8Q3B - chains B and F of the 8 polymer chains in the assembly; structure by electron microscopy, 2.69 A resolution.

== Chain B ==
Name: DNA-directed RNA polymerase RPB2 homolog
Source organism: African swine fever virus BA71V
Reference sequence: P42487 (RPB2_ASFB7); residues 1-1242 here = UniProt positions 1-1242
Chain sequence (1243 residues; numbered 0 to 1242; the number before each row is that of its first residue; numbering starts at 0):
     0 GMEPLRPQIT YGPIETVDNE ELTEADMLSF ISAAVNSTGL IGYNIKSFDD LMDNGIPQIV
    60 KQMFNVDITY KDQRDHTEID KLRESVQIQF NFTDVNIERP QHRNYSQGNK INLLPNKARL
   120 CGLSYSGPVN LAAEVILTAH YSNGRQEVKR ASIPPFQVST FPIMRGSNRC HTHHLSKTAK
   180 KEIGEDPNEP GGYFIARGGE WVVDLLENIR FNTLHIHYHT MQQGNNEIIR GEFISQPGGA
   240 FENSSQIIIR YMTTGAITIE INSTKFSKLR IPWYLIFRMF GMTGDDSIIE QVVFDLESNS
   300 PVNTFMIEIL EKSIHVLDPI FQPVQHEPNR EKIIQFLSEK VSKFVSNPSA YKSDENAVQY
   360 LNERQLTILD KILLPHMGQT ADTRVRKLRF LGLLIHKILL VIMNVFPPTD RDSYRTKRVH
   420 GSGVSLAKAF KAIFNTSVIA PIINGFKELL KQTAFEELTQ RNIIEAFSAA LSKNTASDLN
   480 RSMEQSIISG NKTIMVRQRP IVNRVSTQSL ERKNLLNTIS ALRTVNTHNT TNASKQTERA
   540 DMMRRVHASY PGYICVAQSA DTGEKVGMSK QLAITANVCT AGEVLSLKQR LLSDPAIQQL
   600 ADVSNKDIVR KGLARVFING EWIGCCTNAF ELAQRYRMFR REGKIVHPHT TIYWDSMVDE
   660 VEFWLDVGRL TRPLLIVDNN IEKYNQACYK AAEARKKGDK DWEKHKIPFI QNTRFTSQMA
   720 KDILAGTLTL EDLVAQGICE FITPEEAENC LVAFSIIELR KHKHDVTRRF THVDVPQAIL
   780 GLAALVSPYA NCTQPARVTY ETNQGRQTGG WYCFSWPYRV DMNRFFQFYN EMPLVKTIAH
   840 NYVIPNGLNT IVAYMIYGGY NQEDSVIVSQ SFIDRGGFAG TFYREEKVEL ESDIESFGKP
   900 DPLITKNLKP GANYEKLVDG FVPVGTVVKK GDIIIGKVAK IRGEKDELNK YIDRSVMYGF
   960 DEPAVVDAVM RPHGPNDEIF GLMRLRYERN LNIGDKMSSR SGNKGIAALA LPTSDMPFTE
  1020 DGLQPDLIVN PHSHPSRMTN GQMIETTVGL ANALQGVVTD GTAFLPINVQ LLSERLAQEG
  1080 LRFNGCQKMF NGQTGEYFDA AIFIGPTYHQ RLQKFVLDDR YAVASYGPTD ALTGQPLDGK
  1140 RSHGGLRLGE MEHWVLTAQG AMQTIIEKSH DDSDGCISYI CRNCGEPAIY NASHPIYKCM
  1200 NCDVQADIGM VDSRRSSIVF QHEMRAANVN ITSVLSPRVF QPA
Unresolved in the structure: 0-7, 65-82, 141-148, 344-351, 451-474, 493-512, 805-821, 889-909, 937-951
Construct notes: expression tag (0)
Ion coordination: Zn2+: C1180, C1183, C1198, C1201

== Chain F ==
Name: DNA-directed RNA polymerase RPB6 homolog
Source organism: African swine fever virus BA71V
Reference sequence: P42484 (RPB6_ASFB7); numbering as in UniProt (aligned over 1-147)
Chain sequence (147 residues; each row starts with the number of its first residue):
     1 MADNDNEDII MDDLVEEYVE TEEENFVDSE EESEDKDEIV ESPSICEGFV QASSQTLVII
    61 PDNERITSNV LTTFEATRLV AVRAQQLAIN GSTMLKKKYS SPIDIAKQEL FNRKIPLLVM
   121 RCIKVTPEGQ KIVEIWNPRE MGIPLLD
Unresolved in the structure: 1-35

== Interface between chain B and chain F ==
Residue-residue contacts (26):
  Q1158(B) - F74(F)
  Q1162(B) - R78(F)  hydrogen bond
  Q1162(B) - A81(F)
  R1181(B) - F49(F)
  R1181(B) - Q51(F)
  N1182(B) - F49(F)
  N1182(B) - Q51(F)  hydrogen bond
  C1183(B) - C46(F)  hydrophobic
  C1183(B) - F49(F)
  G1184(B) - F49(F)
  N1200(B) - C46(F)
  N1229(B) - I45(F)
  T1231(B) - F49(F)
  V1233(B) - F49(F)  hydrophobic
  P1236(B) - A52(F)  hydrophobic
  P1236(B) - S53(F)
  P1236(B) - Q55(F)
  R1237(B) - S54(F)
  R1237(B) - Q55(F)  hydrogen bond (backbone-backbone)
  V1238(B) - Q55(F)
  V1238(B) - L57(F)  hydrophobic
  F1239(B) - S54(F)
  F1239(B) - Q55(F)  hydrogen bond (backbone-backbone)
  F1239(B) - T56(F)
  F1239(B) - L57(F)  hydrogen bond (backbone-backbone)
  P1241(B) - L57(F)
Also at the interface, not in a pair above, chain B (17 interface residues in all): G1159, Q1240
Also at the interface, not in a pair above, chain F (15 interface residues in all): S44, K131

== Overview ==
Chain B and chain F form an interface of 17 and 15 residues respectively; the contacts include 5 hydrogen
bonds. Polar pairs include Q1162(B)-R78(F), N1182(B)-Q51(F) and R1237(B)-Q55(F). C1180(B), C1183(B), C1198(B)
and C1201(B) form the Zn2+ site.
Here chain B is DNA-directed RNA polymerase RPB2 homolog and chain F is DNA-directed RNA polymerase RPB6
homolog, both from African swine fever virus BA71V. Entry 8Q3B (The closed state of the ASFV apo-RNA
polymerase) was determined by electron microscopy, deposited together with 8Q3K.
